PDB entry 3IPO | X-ray diffraction, 2.40 A resolution | chains A and B

[Chain A (and B)]
Name: Putative thiosulfate sulfurtransferase ynjE
From: Escherichia coli K-12
Notes: EC 2.8.1.1; chain B of this document is another copy of the same molecule, construct and numbering; everything in this record applies to it too
UniProtKB: P78067 (YNJE_ECOLI); residues 20-435 here = UniProt positions 20-435
Chain sequence (416 residues; each row starts with the number of its first residue):
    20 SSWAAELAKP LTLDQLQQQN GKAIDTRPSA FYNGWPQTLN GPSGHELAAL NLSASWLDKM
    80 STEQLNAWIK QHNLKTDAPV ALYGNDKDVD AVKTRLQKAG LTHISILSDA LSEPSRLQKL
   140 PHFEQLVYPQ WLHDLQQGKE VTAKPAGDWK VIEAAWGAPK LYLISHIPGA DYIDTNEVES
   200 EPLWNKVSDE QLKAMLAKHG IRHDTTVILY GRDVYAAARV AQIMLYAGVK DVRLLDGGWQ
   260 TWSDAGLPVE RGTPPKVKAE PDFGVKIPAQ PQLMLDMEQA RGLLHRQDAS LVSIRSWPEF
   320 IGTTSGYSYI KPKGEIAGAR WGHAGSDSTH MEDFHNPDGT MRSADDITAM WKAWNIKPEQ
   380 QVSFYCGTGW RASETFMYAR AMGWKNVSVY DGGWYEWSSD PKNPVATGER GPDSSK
Unresolved in the structure: 20-23 (chain B: fully traced)
Modified positions: Cys385 (s-mercaptocysteine; CSS)
Bound ions: Na+: Trp203, Asn204, Thr387, Asp410
UniProt features mapped onto this chain:
  - active site: Cys385 (Cysteine persulfide intermediate)
  - binding site (substrate): Arg390
  - mutagenesis: Cys385 (C385A: Loss of activity)
From the paper describing this entry:
  - catalytic residues: Cys385
  - post-translational modification sites: Cys385
  - contacts within the chain: Glu318-Arg390 (salt bridge), Tyr326-Cys385 (hydrogen bond), Cys385-Gly386 (backbone contact), Cys385-Arg390
  - mutagenesis - C385A: abolished catalytic activity on all substrates tested
  - catalytic residues: Arg390 (proposed by the authors, not directly observed)

[Chain A / chain B interface]
Pairs across the interface (24):
  Ser80(A) - Gln36(B)  hydrogen bond (side chain-backbone)
  Ser80(A) - Gln37(B)
  Ser80(A) - Asn39(B)  hydrogen bond
  Thr81(A) - Asn39(B)
  Glu82(A) - Leu35(B)
  Glu82(A) - Gln36(B)
  Glu82(A) - Asn39(B)  hydrogen bond (backbone-side chain)
  Glu82(A) - Gly40(B)
  Gln83(A) - Gln36(B)
  Gln83(A) - Gln37(B)
  Asn85(A) - Leu66(B)
  Ala86(A) - Gln36(B)
  Ala86(A) - Leu66(B)  hydrophobic
  Lys89(A) - Leu66(B)
  Lys89(A) - Gln137(B)
  Asp96(A) - Glu378(B)
  Trp316(A) - Ser127(B)  hydrogen bond (side chain-backbone)
  Trp316(A) - Asp128(B)
  Trp316(A) - Ser131(B)
  Trp340(A) - Ser131(B)
  His342(A) - Glu132(B)  salt bridge
  Ser345(A) - Thr31(B)
  Ser345(A) - Gln34(B)
  Asp352(A) - Asp33(B)
Also at the interface, not in a pair above, chain A (14 interface residues in all): Glu351

[In short]
Chain A and chain B form an interface of 14 and 15 residues respectively; the contacts include 4 hydrogen
bonds and 1 salt bridge. Polar contacts include His342(A)-Glu132(B), Ser80(A)-Gln36(B) and Ser80(A)-Asn39(B).
From the paper: catalytic residues Cys385(A) and Arg390(A); C385A of chain A abolishes catalytic activity on
all substrates tested.
Chain A and chain B are both Putative thiosulfate sulfurtransferase ynjE (Escherichia coli K-12); the
structure, Crystal structure of YnjE, was determined by X-ray diffraction (same publication as 3IPP).
